8G2F - chain A; structure by X-ray diffraction, 2.06 A resolution.

Chain A:
Name: Protein arginine N-methyltransferase 3
From: Homo sapiens
Notes: EC 2.1.1.319
Reference sequence: O60678 (ANM3_HUMAN); residues 211-531 here = UniProt positions 211-531
Amino-acid sequence (340 residues; numbered 192 to 531; the number before each row is that of its first residue):
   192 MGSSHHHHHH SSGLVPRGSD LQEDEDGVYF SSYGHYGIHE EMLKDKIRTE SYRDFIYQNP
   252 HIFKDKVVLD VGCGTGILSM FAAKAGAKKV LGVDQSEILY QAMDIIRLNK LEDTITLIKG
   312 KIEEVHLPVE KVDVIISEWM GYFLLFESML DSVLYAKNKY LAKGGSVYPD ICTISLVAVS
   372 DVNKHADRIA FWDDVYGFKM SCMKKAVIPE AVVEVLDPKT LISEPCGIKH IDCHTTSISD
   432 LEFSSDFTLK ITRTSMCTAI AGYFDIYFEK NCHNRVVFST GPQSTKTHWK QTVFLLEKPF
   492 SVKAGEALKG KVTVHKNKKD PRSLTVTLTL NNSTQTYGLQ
Not modelled in the structure: 192-224, 509-512
Sequence notes: initiating methionine (192); expression tag (193-210)
Curated features (UniProtKB/Swiss-Prot):
  - active site: Glu329, Glu338
  - binding site (S-adenosyl-L-homocysteine): Arg239, Gly263, Asp285, Ile313, Glu314, Ser343
  - mutagenesis: Glu338 (E338Q: Loss of catalytic activity. No effect on ALDH1A1 activity regulation), Val403 (V403W: Reduces catalytic activity), His464 (H464A: Loss of interaction with ALDH1A1), Asn465 (N465A: Loss of interaction with ALDH1A1), Arg466 (R466A: Loss of interaction with ALDH1A1), Val468 (V468A: Loss of interaction with ALDH1A1)
Residues lining bound ligands: DVS (5'-S-[3-(N'-benzylcarbamimidamido)propyl]-5'-thioadenosine): Gly225, Ile229, His230, Glu232, Met233, Gly263, Gly265, Val284, Asp285, Gln286, Ser287, Ile289, Gly311, Lys312, Ile313, Glu314, Glu329, Trp330, Met331, Gly332, Tyr333, Met340, Ser343, His479, Trp480
Reported in the primary citation:
  - binding site for DVS: Asp285, Ile313, Glu314, Glu329, Tyr333, His479

Overview:
Ligands of chain A: compound DVS. UniProt lists active-site residues Glu329 and Glu338, 6
S-adenosyl-L-homocysteine-binding residues and 6 mutagenesis sites. From the paper: a binding site for DVS at
Asp285, Ile313 and Glu314 among others.
Chain A is Protein arginine N-methyltransferase 3 (Homo sapiens); the structure, Crystal Structure of PRMT3
with Compound II710, was determined by X-ray diffraction, deposited together with 8G2I and 8G2G.
